2NNY - chains D and B of the 4 polymer chains in the assembly; structure by X-ray diffraction, 2.58 A resolution.

[Chain D]
Molecule: 23-nt DNA strand
Sequence (23 nucleotides; row label = number of the first residue in the row):
     1 ACTCCAGGAA GTGCTTCCTG TCT
Unresolved in the structure: 1

[Chain B]
Molecule: C-ets-1 protein
Organism: Homo sapiens
UniProtKB: P14921 (ETS1_HUMAN); residues 280-441 here = UniProt positions 280-441
Chain sequence (171 residues; row label = number of the first residue in the row):
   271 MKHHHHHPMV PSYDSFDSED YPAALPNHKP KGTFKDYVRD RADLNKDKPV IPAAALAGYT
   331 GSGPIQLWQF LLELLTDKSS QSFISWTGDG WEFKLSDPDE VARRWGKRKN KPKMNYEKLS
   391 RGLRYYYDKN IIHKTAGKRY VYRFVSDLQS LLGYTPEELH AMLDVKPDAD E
Unresolved in the structure: 271-307, 437-441
Construct notes: expression tag (271-279); engineered mutation Ser350 (Cys in P14921), Ser416 (Cys in P14921)
From the paper describing this entry:
  - binding site for the 23-nt DNA strand: Arg391, Arg394, Tyr395
  - self-association interface (contacts with another copy of this molecule); pairs are residue here / residue on that copy: Asn380-Gly333 (backbone contact)
  - mutagenesis - G333Q: abolished binding to WT S-EBS
  - mutagenesis - G333Q: unchanged signaling
  - mutagenesis - C350S/C416S: unchanged binding to S-EBS element
  - mutagenesis - G333A, G333Q, P334A, P334Q: unchanged binding to M1 probe
  - mutagenesis - G333Q: abolished signaling in response to stromelysin-1 promoter

[Interface between chain D and chain B]
Residue-residue contacts (18; chain D residue first):
  DT3(D) with Arg409(B), sugar contact
  DC4(D) with Arg409(B), sugar contact; Tyr410(B), hydrogen bond to the phosphate
  DC5(D) with Tyr386(B), hydrogen bond to the phosphate; Lys404(B), salt bridge to the phosphate; Lys408(B), phosphate contact; Arg409(B), phosphate contact; Tyr410(B), hydrogen bond to the phosphate; Tyr412(B), phosphate contact
  DA6(D) with Arg394(B), base contact; Tyr397(B), hydrogen bond to the phosphate; Lys404(B), phosphate contact
  DG7(D) with Arg391(B), hydrogen bond to the base; Arg394(B), hydrogen bond to the base; Tyr397(B), phosphate contact
  DG8(D) with Arg391(B), hydrogen bond to the base
  DA9(D) with Tyr395(B), hydrogen bond to the base
  DA10(D) with Tyr395(B), base contact

[Summary]
8 residues of chain D face 10 of chain B across their interface; the contacts include 8 hydrogen bonds and 1
salt bridge. Polar contacts include DG7(D)-Arg391(B), DG7(D)-Arg394(B) and DG8(D)-Arg391(B). The paper reports
a binding site for the 23-nt DNA strand at Arg391(B), Arg394(B) and Tyr395(B); G333Q of chain B abolishes
binding to WT S-EBS; 5 substitutions were tested in all.
Chain D is a 23-nt DNA strand and chain B is C-ets-1 protein (Homo sapiens); the structure, Crystal structure
of the Ets1 dimer DNA complex, was determined by X-ray diffraction.
